5NB2 - chain A; structure by X-ray diffraction, 2.50 A resolution.

Chain A:
Molecule: Collagen alpha-2(IV) chain
From: Homo sapiens
Reference sequence: P08572 (CO4A2_HUMAN); residues 1-228 here correspond to UniProt positions 1485-1712 (UniProt number = residue number + 1484)
Amino-acid sequence (228 residues; numbered 1 to 228; the number before each row is that of its first residue):
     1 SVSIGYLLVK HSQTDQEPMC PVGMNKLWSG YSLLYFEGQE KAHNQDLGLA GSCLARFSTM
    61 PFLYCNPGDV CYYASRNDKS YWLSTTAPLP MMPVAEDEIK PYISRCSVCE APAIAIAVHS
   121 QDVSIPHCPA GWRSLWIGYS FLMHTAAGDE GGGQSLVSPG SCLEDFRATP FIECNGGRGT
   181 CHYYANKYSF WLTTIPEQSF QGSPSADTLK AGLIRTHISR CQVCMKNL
Disordered / not traced: 1-2, 38-44, 145-154, 196-212, 228
Curated features (UniProtKB/Swiss-Prot):
  - modified residue: Tyr6 (3'-bromotyrosine)
Disulfides: Cys20-Cys109, Cys53-Cys106, Cys65-Cys71, Cys128-Cys224, Cys162-Cys221, Cys174-Cys181
What the authors report for this chain:
  - conformationally variable residues (loop rearrangement, order/disorder transition): Glu37 to Gln45, Phe62 to Asn77, His144 to Gln154, Ala185 to Ser189, Pro196 to Lys210

In short:
From the paper: conformational variability at Glu37, Phe62 and His144 among others.
Chain A is Collagen alpha-2(IV) chain (Homo sapiens); the structure, Crystal structures of homooligomers of
collagen type IV. alpha2NC1, was determined by X-ray diffraction together with 5NAX, 5NAY, 5NAZ, 5NB0 and 5NB1
from the same study.
